Entry 8OSF (electron microscopy, 4.00 A resolution); this record covers chains E and F of the 6 polymer chains in the assembly.

== Chain E (and F) ==
Protein: Magnesium-chelatase subunit ChlI
Source organism: Nostoc sp. PCC 7120
Notes: EC 6.6.1.1; chain F of this document is another copy of the same molecule, construct and numbering; everything in this record applies to it too
UniProtKB: P58571 (CHLI_NOSS1); residues 2-374 here = UniProt positions 2-374
Chain sequence (380 residues; row label = number of the first residue in the row; numbers below 1 keep their minus sign (Met-5 is residue -5)):
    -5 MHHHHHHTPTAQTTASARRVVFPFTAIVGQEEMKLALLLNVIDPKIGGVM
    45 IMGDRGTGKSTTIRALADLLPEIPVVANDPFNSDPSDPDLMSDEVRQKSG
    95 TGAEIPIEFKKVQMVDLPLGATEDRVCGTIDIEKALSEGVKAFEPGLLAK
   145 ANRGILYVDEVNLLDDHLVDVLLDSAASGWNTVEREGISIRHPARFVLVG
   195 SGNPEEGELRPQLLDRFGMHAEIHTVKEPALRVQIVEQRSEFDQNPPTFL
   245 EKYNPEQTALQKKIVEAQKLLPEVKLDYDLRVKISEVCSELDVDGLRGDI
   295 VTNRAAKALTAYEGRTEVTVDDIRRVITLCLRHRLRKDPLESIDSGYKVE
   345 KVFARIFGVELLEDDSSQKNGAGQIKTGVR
Disordered / not traced: -5 to 13, 94-100, 125-136, 354-374 (chain F: -5 to 13, 65-146, 157-188, 354-374)
Sequence notes: initiating methionine (-5); expression tag (-4 to 1)
Small-molecule neighbours:
  - ADP (adenosine-5'-diphosphate): Leu290, Arg291, Ile294
  - ATP (adenosine-5'-triphosphate): Ile21, Val22, Asp48, Arg49, Gly50, Thr51, Gly52, Lys53, Ser54, Thr55, Ile229, Arg233
Swiss-Prot annotation at these positions:
  - binding site (ATP): Gly47 to Ser54
From the paper describing this entry:
  - binding site for ATP: Arg210, Arg291

== Chain E / chain F interface ==
Contacting residue pairs (20; chain E residue first):
  Lys39(E) - Asp237(F)  salt bridge
  Asp164(E) - Glu154(F)
  Gln206(E) - Arg49(F)
  Gln206(E) - Pro198(F)
  Tyr272(E) - Val227(F)
  Val276(E) - Val227(F)  hydrophobic
  Ser279(E) - Arg226(F)  hydrogen bond (backbone-side chain)
  Ser279(E) - Val227(F)
  Cys282(E) - Arg226(F)  hydrogen bond
  Ser283(E) - Arg226(F)
  Val287(E) - Arg226(F)
  Asp288(E) - Asp48(F)
  Asp288(E) - Arg49(F)  salt bridge
  Leu290(E) - Thr51(F)
  Leu290(E) - Ile229(F)  hydrophobic
  Arg291(E) - Gly50(F)
  Asp293(E) - Arg226(F)  salt bridge
  Asp293(E) - Val230(F)
  Ile294(E) - Val230(F)  hydrophobic
  Arg330(E) - Arg49(F)
Also at the interface, not in a pair above, chain E (18 interface residues in all): Arg204, Glu280, Asn297
Also at the interface, not in a pair above, chain F (16 interface residues in all): Glu200, Val220, Lys221, Pro223, Arg233

== Overview ==
Chain E and chain F form an interface of 18 and 16 residues respectively; the contacts include 2 hydrogen
bonds and 3 salt bridges. Among the polar pairs are Lys39(E)-Asp237(F), Asp288(E)-Arg49(F) and
Asp293(E)-Arg226(F). Ligands of chain E: ATP and ADP. From the paper: a binding site for ATP at Arg210(E) and
Arg291(E).
Chain E and chain F are both Magnesium-chelatase subunit ChlI (Nostoc sp. PCC 7120); the structure, AAA+ motor
subunit ChlI of magnesium chelatase, hexamer conformation A, was determined by electron microscopy together
with 8OSG and 8OSH from the same study.
